4KDL - chain A; structure by X-ray diffraction, 1.81 A resolution.

[Chain A]
Protein: Transitional endoplasmic reticulum ATPase
Source organism: Homo sapiens
Notes: EC 3.6.4.6; fragment: N domain (Residues 23-196)
UniProtKB: P55072 (TERA_HUMAN); residue numbers follow UniProt; this construct covers 21-196
Sequence (193 residues; row label = number of the first residue in the row):
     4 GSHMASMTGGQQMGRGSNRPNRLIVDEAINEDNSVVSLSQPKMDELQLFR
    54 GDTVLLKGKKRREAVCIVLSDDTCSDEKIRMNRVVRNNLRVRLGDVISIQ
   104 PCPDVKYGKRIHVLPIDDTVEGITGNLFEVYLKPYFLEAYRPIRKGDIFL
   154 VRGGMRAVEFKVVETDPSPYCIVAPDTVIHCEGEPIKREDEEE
Unresolved in the structure: 4-22
Differences from the reference sequence: expression tag (4-20)
Reported in the primary citation:
  - interface residues: Asp35, Ser37, Val38, Phe52, Arg53, Gly54, Asp55, Leu72, Arg144

[Summary]
From the paper: interface residues Asp35, Ser37 and Val38 among others.
Chain A is Transitional endoplasmic reticulum ATPase (Homo sapiens); the structure, Crystal structure of
p97/VCP N in complex with OTU1 UBXL, was determined by X-ray diffraction, deposited together with 4KDI.
